Entry 6TD5 (electron microscopy, 3.20 A resolution); this record covers chains N and h of the 28 polymer chains in the assembly.

# Chain N
Protein: Proteasome subunit beta
Source organism: Leishmania donovani
Notes: EC 3.4.25.1
Amino-acid sequence (220 residues; row label = number of the first residue in the row):
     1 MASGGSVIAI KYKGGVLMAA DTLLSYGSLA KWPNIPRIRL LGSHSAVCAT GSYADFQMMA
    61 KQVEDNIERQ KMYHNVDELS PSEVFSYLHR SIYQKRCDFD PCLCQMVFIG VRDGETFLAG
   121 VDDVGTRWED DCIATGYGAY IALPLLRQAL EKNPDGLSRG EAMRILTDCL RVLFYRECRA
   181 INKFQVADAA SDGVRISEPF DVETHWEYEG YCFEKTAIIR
Not modelled in the structure: 1, 220

# Chain h
Protein: Proteasome subunit beta
Source organism: Leishmania donovani
Notes: EC 3.4.25.1
Amino-acid sequence (229 residues; each row starts with the number of its first residue):
    55 TTILAVSYNG GVVLAADSRT SSGTYVVNRA SNKLTKLTKK IYCCRSGSAA DTQALAERVS
   115 NYLGSYQTDI GAGVNVATAA NLFQKMCYMN RWNISAGIIV AGYDPINGGS VYSIPSGGSC
   175 VKLDYALGGS GSIFLYSFFD ANYKPGMSKS ECVAFCQRAV AHAYSRDGSS GGLIRTITLD
   235 ADEPEDQTIP WNRSPYCMEK DPKYVTQATQ NQPFSSSAKI TGNRMSSTG
Covalent attachments: bortezomib (BO2) linked to T55
Residues lining bound ligands: bortezomib (BO2; N-[(1R)-1-(dihydroxyboryl)-3-methylbutyl]-N-(pyrazin-2-ylcarbonyl)-L-phenylalaninamide): R73, T74, S75, S76, V81, S85, K87, R99, S100, G101, S102, A103, T106, S223

# Chain N / chain h interface
Contacting residue pairs (87; chain N residue first):
  T22(N) - Q261(h)
  S28(N) - R220(h)
  S28(N) - D221(h)
  S28(N) - G222(h)  hydrogen bond (backbone-backbone)
  L29(N) - F188(h)  hydrophobic
  L29(N) - R220(h)
  A30(N) - R220(h)  hydrogen bond (backbone-backbone)
  K31(N) - R220(h)  hydrogen bond (backbone-side chain)
  P33(N) - M252(h)  hydrophobic
  P33(N) - Y258(h)  hydrophobic
  N34(N) - Y258(h)
  N34(N) - T260(h)
  N34(N) - Q261(h)
  N34(N) - A262(h)  hydrogen bond (backbone-backbone)
  I35(N) - Q261(h)  hydrogen bond (backbone-side chain)
  I35(N) - A262(h)  hydrophobic
  P36(N) - Q261(h)
  P36(N) - A262(h)
  P36(N) - N265(h)
  P36(N) - N277(h)
  I38(N) - N265(h)  hydrogen bond (backbone-side chain)
  R39(N) - N265(h)  hydrogen bond
  L40(N) - R278(h)
  L40(N) - S280(h)
  G42(N) - R278(h)  hydrogen bond (backbone-side chain)
  S43(N) - S281(h)  hydrogen bond (backbone-side chain)
  Y53(N) - Q264(h)
  Q57(N) - Q264(h)
  E68(N) - F268(h)
  M72(N) - F268(h)  hydrophobic
  Y137(N) - T78(h)
  F174(N) - W245(h)
  Y175(N) - V80(h)
  Y175(N) - R83(h)
  R176(N) - Y79(h)
  R176(N) - V80(h)  hydrogen bond (side chain-backbone)
  R176(N) - V81(h)  hydrogen bond (side chain-backbone)
  C178(N) - R73(h)
  C178(N) - S75(h)
  C178(N) - T78(h)
  C178(N) - V80(h)  hydrophobic
  C178(N) - G222(h)
  I181(N) - E253(h)
  N182(N) - W245(h)
  N182(N) - E253(h)  hydrogen bond (backbone-side chain)
  K183(N) - M252(h)
  K183(N) - E253(h)
  K183(N) - Y258(h)  hydrogen bond (side chain-backbone)
  Q185(N) - Q261(h)
  G193(N) - S281(h)
  V194(N) - S280(h)
  V194(N) - S281(h)  hydrogen bond (backbone-backbone)
  R195(N) - M279(h)
  I196(N) - R278(h)
  I196(N) - M279(h)  hydrogen bond (backbone-backbone)
  S197(N) - M279(h)
  P199(N) - Q261(h)
  D201(N) - K254(h)  salt bridge
  T204(N) - W245(h)
  T204(N) - N246(h)  hydrogen bond (backbone-side chain)
  H205(N) - R83(h)
  W206(N) - R83(h)
  W206(N) - G226(h)
  W206(N) - L227(h)  hydrophobic
  W206(N) - P244(h)  hydrophobic
  W206(N) - W245(h)
  E207(N) - P244(h)
  E207(N) - R247(h)  salt bridge
  Y208(N) - R83(h)
  Y211(N) - R83(h)  hydrogen bond
  Y211(N) - A84(h)  hydrophobic
  Y211(N) - R229(h)  hydrogen bond (backbone-side chain)
  C212(N) - R229(h)
  F213(N) - N86(h)  hydrogen bond (backbone-side chain)
  F213(N) - L88(h)  hydrophobic
  F213(N) - R229(h)
  F213(N) - I231(h)  hydrophobic
  F213(N) - D240(h)
  E214(N) - D240(h)
  T216(N) - A84(h)
  T216(N) - N86(h)
  T216(N) - R229(h)
  A217(N) - N86(h)
  I218(N) - T89(h)
  I218(N) - R99(h)
  I218(N) - Q107(h)
  I219(N) - K90(h)
Interface residues without a listed pair, chain N (52 interface residues in all): E64, I141, E177, D192, E198
Interface residues without a listed pair, chain h (49 interface residues in all): N82, Y96, S114, S219, T242, K257, T282

# In short
52 residues of chain N face 49 of chain h across their interface, with 19 hydrogen bonds and 2 salt bridges.
Polar contacts include D201(N)-K254(h), E207(N)-R247(h) and K31(N)-R220(h). Covalently linked bortezomib: at
T55(h).
Chain N is Proteasome subunit beta and chain h is Proteasome subunit beta, both from Leishmania donovani; the
structure, Leishmania tarentolae proteasome 20S subunit complexed with LXE408 and bortezomib, was determined
by electron microscopy (same publication as 6TCZ).
